Entry 5YLL (X-ray diffraction, 1.81 A resolution); this record covers chain B.

[Chain B]
Name: beta-1,4-mannanase
Organism: Amphibacillus xylanus NBRC 15112
UniProtKB: K0J0N5 (K0J0N5_AMPXN); residues 1-309 here = UniProt positions 1-309
Chain sequence (309 residues; numbered 1 to 309; the number before each row is that of its first residue):
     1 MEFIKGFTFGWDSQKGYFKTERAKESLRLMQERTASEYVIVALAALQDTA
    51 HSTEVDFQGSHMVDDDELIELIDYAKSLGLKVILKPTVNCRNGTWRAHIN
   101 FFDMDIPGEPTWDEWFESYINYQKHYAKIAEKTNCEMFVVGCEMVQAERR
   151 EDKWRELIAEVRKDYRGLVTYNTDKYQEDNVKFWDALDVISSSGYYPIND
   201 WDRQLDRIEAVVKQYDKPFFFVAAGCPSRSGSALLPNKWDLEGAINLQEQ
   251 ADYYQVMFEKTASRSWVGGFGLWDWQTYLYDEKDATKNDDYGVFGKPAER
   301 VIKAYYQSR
Sequence notes: engineered mutation Ala223 (Glu in K0J0N5)
From the paper describing this entry:
  - catalytic residues: Glu143 (proposed by the authors, not directly observed)
  - mutagenesis - D65A, D66A, K76A, W95A, R96A, N134A, Y195A, N237A, W239A, D240A, W273A: decreased catalytic activity
  - mutagenesis - V139C, N237W, K238A, W239Y: increased catalytic activity
  - mutagenesis - Q58A, D73A: decreased catalytic activity on M2

[Summary]
From the paper: the catalytic residue Glu143; D65A, D66A and K76A, among others, reduce catalytic activity; 17
substitutions were tested in all.
Chain B is beta-1,4-mannanase (Amphibacillus xylanus NBRC 15112); the structure, Structure of GH113
beta-1,4-mannanase complex with M6, was determined by X-ray diffraction (same publication as 5YLH, 5YLI, 5YLK
and 5Z4T).
